Entry 2AH4 (X-ray diffraction, 1.13 A resolution); this record covers chain X.

# Chain X
Molecule: beta-trypsin
From: Bos taurus
Notes: EC 3.4.21.4
UniProt: P00760 (TRY1_BOVIN); residues 16-238 here correspond to UniProt positions 21-243 (UniProt number = residue number + 5)
Amino-acid sequence (223 residues; each row starts with the number of its first residue; note: 11 numbers in that range are skipped by the numbering (no residue carries them; nothing is unmodelled there)):
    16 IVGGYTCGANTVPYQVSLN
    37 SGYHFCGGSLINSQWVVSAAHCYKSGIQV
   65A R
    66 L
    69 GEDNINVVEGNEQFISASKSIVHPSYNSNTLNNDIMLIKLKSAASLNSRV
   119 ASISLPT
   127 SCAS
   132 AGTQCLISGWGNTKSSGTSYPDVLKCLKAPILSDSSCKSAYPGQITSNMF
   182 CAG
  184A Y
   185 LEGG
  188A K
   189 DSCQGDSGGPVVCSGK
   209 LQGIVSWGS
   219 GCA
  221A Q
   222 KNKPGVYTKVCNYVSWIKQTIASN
Cystine bridges: Cys22-Cys157, Cys42-Cys58, Cys128-Cys232, Cys136-Cys201, Cys168-Cys182, Cys191-Cys220
Covalent attachments: 4-carbamimidamidobenzoic acid (GBS) linked to Ser195
Bound ions: Ca2+: Glu70, Asn72, Val75, Glu80
Small-molecule neighbours: 4-carbamimidamidobenzoic acid (GBS): His57, Asp189, Ser190, Cys191, Gln192, Gly193, Asp194, Val213, Ser214, Trp215, Gly216, Ser217, Gly219, Cys220, Ala221, Lys224, Pro225, Gly226, Tyr228
Reported in the primary citation:
  - binding site for 4-carbamimidamidobenzoic acid: Asp189
  - specificity-determining residues: Asp189

# In short
Covalently linked 4-carbamimidamidobenzoic acid: at Ser195. The Ca2+ site is built by Glu70, Asn72, Val75 and
Glu80. The paper reports a binding site for 4-carbamimidamidobenzoic acid at Asp189; the specificity
determinant Asp189.
Chain X is beta-trypsin (Bos taurus); the structure, guanidinobenzoyl-trypsin acyl-enzyme at 1.13 A
resolution, was determined by X-ray diffraction (same publication as 2AGE, 2AGG and 2AGI).
